Entry 7N0K (electron microscopy, 3.50 A resolution); this record covers chains B and A.

Chain B (and A):
Molecule: Ion channel TACAN
Organism: Mus musculus
Notes: chain A of this document is another copy of the same molecule, construct and numbering; everything in this record applies to it too
Reference sequence: Q8C1E7 (TACAN_MOUSE); residue numbers follow UniProt; this construct covers 1-343
Sequence (343 residues; row label = number of the first residue in the row):
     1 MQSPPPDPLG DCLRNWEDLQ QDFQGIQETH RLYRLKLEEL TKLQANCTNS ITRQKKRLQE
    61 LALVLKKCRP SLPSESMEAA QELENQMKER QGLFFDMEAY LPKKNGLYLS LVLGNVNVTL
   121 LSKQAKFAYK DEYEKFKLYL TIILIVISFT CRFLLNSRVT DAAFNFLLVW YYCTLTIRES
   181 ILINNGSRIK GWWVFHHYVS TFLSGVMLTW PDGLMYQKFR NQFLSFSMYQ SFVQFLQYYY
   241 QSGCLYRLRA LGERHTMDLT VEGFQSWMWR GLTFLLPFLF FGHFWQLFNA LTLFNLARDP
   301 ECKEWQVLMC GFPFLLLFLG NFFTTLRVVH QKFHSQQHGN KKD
Not modelled in the structure: 1-8, 73-75, 251-261, 336-343
Curated features (UniProtKB/Swiss-Prot):
  - binding site (CoA): Lys130, Ser187, Arg188, Gln237, Tyr240, Gln241, His283, Lys332
  - mutagenesis: Trp193 (W193A: Reduces its inhibitory effect on PIEZO2. Reduces its inhibitory effect of PIEZO2; when associated with A-196 and A-197), His196 (H196A: Reduces its inhibitory effect on PIEZO2; when associated with A-193 and A-197. Shifts its ability to interact with larger CoA species (S-ethyl- CoA and acetyl-CoA); when associated with A-197), His197 (H197A: Reduces its inhibitory effect on PIEZO2; when associated with A-193 and A-196. Shifts its ability to interact with larger CoA species (S-ethyl- CoA and acetyl-CoA); when associated with A-196)

Interface between chain B and chain A:
Residue-residue contacts (69):
  Leu9(B) with Ala79(A), hydrophobic
  Cys12(B) with Leu83(A)
  Asn15(B) with Leu61(A)
  Trp16(B) with Gln86(A); Met87(A); Arg90(A)
  Leu19(B) with Gln54(A), hydrogen bond (backbone-side chain)
  Phe23(B) with Gln54(A); Arg90(A); Phe94(A), hydrophobic
  Ile26(B) with Ser50(A); Gln54(A)
  Gln27(B) with Met97(A)
  His30(B) with Met97(A)
  Tyr33(B) with Gln44(A); Tyr100(A); Leu101(A), hydrophobic
  Arg34(B) with Tyr100(A), hydrogen bond
  Lys36(B) with Leu40(A)
  Leu37(B) with Leu40(A), hydrophobic; Leu121(A), hydrophobic
  Leu40(B) with Lys36(A); Leu37(A), hydrophobic
  Leu43(B) with Lys36(A)
  Gln44(B) with Tyr33(A)
  Ser50(B) with Ile26(A)
  Ile51(B) with Ile26(A), hydrophobic
  Gln54(B) with Leu19(A), hydrogen bond (side chain-backbone); Phe23(A); Ile26(A)
  Leu61(B) with Asn15(A)
  Val64(B) with Asp11(A)
  Ala79(B) with Leu9(A), hydrophobic
  Leu83(B) with Cys12(A); Trp16(A)
  Gln86(B) with Trp16(A)
  Met87(B) with Trp16(A)
  Arg90(B) with Trp16(A); Phe23(A)
  Leu93(B) with Phe23(A), hydrophobic
  Phe94(B) with Phe23(A), hydrophobic
  Met97(B) with Gln27(A); His30(A)
  Tyr100(B) with His30(A); Tyr33(A); Arg34(A), hydrogen bond
  Leu101(B) with Tyr33(A), hydrophobic
  Ser110(B) with Arg178(A), hydrogen bond (backbone-side chain)
  Leu111(B) with Arg178(A), hydrogen bond (backbone-side chain)
  Val112(B) with Ile177(A), hydrophobic
  Leu113(B) with Leu113(A), hydrophobic; Tyr129(A), hydrogen bond (backbone-side chain); Ile181(A), hydrophobic
  Gly114(B) with Glu132(A)
  Asn115(B) with Glu132(A)
  Val116(B) with Val118(A), hydrophobic; Leu120(A), hydrophobic
  Val118(B) with Val116(A), hydrophobic
  Leu120(B) with Val116(A), hydrophobic
  Leu121(B) with Leu37(A), hydrophobic
  Tyr129(B) with Leu113(A), hydrogen bond (side chain-backbone)
  Glu132(B) with Gly114(A); Asn115(A)
  Trp170(B) with Val112(A), hydrophobic
  Thr174(B) with Val112(A)
  Ile177(B) with Val112(A), hydrophobic
  Arg178(B) with Ser110(A), hydrogen bond (side chain-backbone); Leu111(A), hydrogen bond (side chain-backbone)
  Ile181(B) with Leu113(A), hydrophobic
Other interface residues (no listed pair), chain B (65 interface residues in all): Asp11, Leu13, Asp18, Gln20, Asp22, Cys47, Arg57, Leu65, Pro102, Tyr108, Asn117, Phe136, Ala162, Phe166, Gly205, Leu208, Thr209
Other interface residues (no listed pair), chain A (66 interface residues in all): Leu13, Asp18, Gln20, Asp22, Thr29, Leu43, Cys47, Ile51, Arg57, Val64, Leu65, Leu93, Pro102, Tyr108, Asn117, Phe136, Ala162, Phe166, Trp170, Thr174, Gly205, Leu208, Thr209

Overview:
Chain B and chain A form an interface of 65 and 66 residues respectively; the contacts include 10 hydrogen
bonds. Among the polar pairs are Leu19(B)-Gln54(A), Arg34(B)-Tyr100(A) and Ser110(B)-Arg178(A). From UniProt:
8 CoA-binding residues and 3 mutagenesis sites on chain B.
Chain B and chain A are both Ion channel TACAN (Mus musculus); the structure, Cryo-EM structure of TACAN in
the apo form (TMEM120A), was determined by electron microscopy together with 7N0L from the same study.
